Entry 1BBX (solution NMR); this record covers chains A and D of the 4 polymer chains in the assembly.

Chain A:
Molecule: 12-nt DNA strand
Sequence (12 nucleotides; numbered 1 to 12; the number before each row is that of its first residue):
     1 CTAGCGCGCT AG

Chain D:
Molecule: DNA-binding protein 7D
From: Sulfolobus solfataricus
Reference sequence: P39476 (DN72_SULSO); residue numbers follow UniProt; this construct covers 1-63
Chain sequence (63 residues; each row starts with the number of its first residue):
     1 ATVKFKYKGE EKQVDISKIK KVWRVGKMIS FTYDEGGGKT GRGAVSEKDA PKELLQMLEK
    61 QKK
Construct notes: conflict Gln13 (Glu in P39476)
Swiss-Prot annotation at these positions:
  - modified residue: Lys63 (N6-methyllysine)

Interface between chain A and chain D:
Residue-residue contacts (15):
  DC7(A) with Val25(D), base contact
  DG8(A) with Val25(D), base contact; Lys27(D), base contact; Arg42(D), base contact
  DC9(A) with Trp23(D), base contact
  DT10(A) with Lys21(D), phosphate contact; Trp23(D), phosphate contact; Arg42(D), sugar contact
  DA11(A) with Thr32(D), phosphate contact; Glu35(D), phosphate contact; Lys39(D), sugar contact; Thr40(D), phosphate contact; Gly41(D), phosphate contact; Arg42(D), phosphate contact
  DG12(A) with Glu35(D), phosphate contact
Other interface residues (no listed pair), chain D (11 interface residues in all): Ser30

In short:
The interface between chain A and chain D involves 6 residues on one side and 11 on the other.
Here chain A is a 12-nt DNA strand and chain D is DNA-binding protein 7D (Sulfolobus solfataricus). Entry 1BBX
(Non-specific protein-DNA interactions in the SSO7D-DNA complex, NMR, 1 structure) was determined by solution
NMR.
